7LW9 - chains A and B; structure by X-ray diffraction, 2.71 A resolution.

Chain A:
Protein: Exonuclease V
Organism: Homo sapiens
Notes: EC 3.1.-.-; engineered mutation(s): G145V
Reference sequence: Q9H790 (EXO5_HUMAN); residue numbers follow UniProt; this construct covers 31-373
Sequence (346 residues; numbered 28 to 373; the number before each row is that of its first residue):
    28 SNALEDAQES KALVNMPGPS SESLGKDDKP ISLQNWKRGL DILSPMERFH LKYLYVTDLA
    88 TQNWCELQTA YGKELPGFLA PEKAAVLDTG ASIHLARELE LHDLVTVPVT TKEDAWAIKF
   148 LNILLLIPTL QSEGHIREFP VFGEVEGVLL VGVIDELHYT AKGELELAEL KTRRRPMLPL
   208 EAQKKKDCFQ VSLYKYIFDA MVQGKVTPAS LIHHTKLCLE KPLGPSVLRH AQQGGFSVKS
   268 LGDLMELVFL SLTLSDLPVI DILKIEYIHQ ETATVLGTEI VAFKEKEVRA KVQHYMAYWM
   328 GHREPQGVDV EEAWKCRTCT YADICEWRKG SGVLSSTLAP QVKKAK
Unresolved in the structure: 28-68, 107-132, 358-373
Differences from the reference sequence: expression tag (28-30); variant Val-172 (Gly in Q9H790)
Metal / ion sites: 4Fe-4S cluster Fe near Cys-92 (its only coordinating residue here); Na+: Glu-165, Asp-182; samarium (III) ion: Asp-182, Glu-196, Leu-197 (together with acetate ion) (shared with DG10(B) of chain B)
Small-molecule neighbours: 4Fe-4S cluster (SF4): Cys-92, Leu-94, Gln-95, Tyr-98, Gly-334, Val-335, Lys-342, Cys-343, Cys-346, Tyr-348, Ala-349, Cys-352, Trp-354, Arg-355
Swiss-Prot annotation at these positions:
  - binding site ([4Fe-4S] cluster): Cys-92, Cys-343, Cys-346, Cys-352
  - binding site (Mg(2+)): Asp-182, Glu-196
  - natural variant: Asp-115 (D115N: Does not affect exonuclease activity), Val-172 (G172V: Does not affect exonuclease activity; this construct carries the variant)
  - mutagenesis: Glu-196 (E196A: Nearly abolishes exonuclease activity), Cys-343 (C343A: Abolishes iron-sulfur-binding and affects exonuclease activity; when associated with A-346), Cys-346 (C346A: Abolishes iron-sulfur-binding and affects exonuclease activity; when associated with A-343)
What the authors report for this chain:
  - conformationally variable residues (side-chain flip): Gln-210
  - contacts within the chain: Arg-200/Gln-210
  - samarium (III) ion coordination: Asp-182, Glu-196, Leu-197
  - Na+ coordination: Glu-165, Asp-182
  - catalytic residues: Asp-182, Glu-196, Lys-198, Tyr-221
  - binding site for the 12-nt DNA strand (chain B): Thr-84, Lys-198, Gln-217, Tyr-221
  - mutagenesis - E93L: decreased stability
  - mutagenesis - H121A, R124A, D182A, Y221F: abolished catalytic activity
  - mutagenesis - T88E (10-fold), H121A (2- and 3-fold), R124A (3-fold), Q210A (4-fold), Y221F (6-fold): decreased binding to DNA
  - mutagenesis - T88E, Q210A: decreased catalytic activity
  - mutagenesis - E165A: unchanged catalytic activity
  - mutagenesis - D182A: unchanged binding to DNA
  - post-translational modification sites: Thr-88
  - mutagenesis - T88A: abolished binding to BLM
  - mutagenesis - T88A: decreased localization
  - mutagenesis - T88E (5-fold): increased binding to BLMcat
  - mutagenesis - D182A: decreased growth
  - disease-associated variants - L151P: decreased catalytic activity (citing earlier work)

Chain B:
Molecule: 12-nt DNA strand
Sequence (12 nucleotides; row label = number of the first residue in the row):
     1 ATTGCTGAAG GG
Unresolved in the structure: 1-5
Metal / ion sites: samarium (III) ion: DG10 (together with acetate ion) (shared with Asp-182(A), Glu-196(A), Leu-197(A) of chain A)

Chain A / chain B interface:
Residue-residue contacts (34):
  His-77(A) / DT6(B)  base contact
  Leu-78(A) / DT6(B)  base contact
  Lys-79(A) / DT6(B)  hydrogen bond to the base
  Tyr-80(A) / DT6(B)  base contact
  Tyr-80(A) / DA8(B)  phosphate contact
  Tyr-82(A) / DT6(B)  hydrogen bond to the base
  Tyr-82(A) / DG7(B)  sugar contact
  Tyr-82(A) / DA8(B)  phosphate contact
  Tyr-82(A) / DA9(B)  phosphate contact
  Val-83(A) / DA9(B)  hydrogen bond to the phosphate
  Thr-84(A) / DA9(B)  hydrogen bond to the phosphate
  Thr-88(A) / DG11(B)  base contact
  Thr-88(A) / DG12(B)  base contact
  Trp-91(A) / DG12(B)  stacking on the base
  Gln-95(A) / DG12(B)  hydrogen bond to the base
  Lys-139(A) / DT6(B)  phosphate contact
  Lys-146(A) / DA8(B)  salt bridge to the phosphate
  Val-178(A) / DA8(B)  phosphate contact
  Val-178(A) / DA9(B)  phosphate contact
  Gly-179(A) / DA8(B)  phosphate contact
  Gly-179(A) / DA9(B)  phosphate contact
  Val-180(A) / DA8(B)  hydrogen bond to the phosphate
  Val-180(A) / DA9(B)  hydrogen bond to the phosphate
  Glu-196(A) / DG10(B)  phosphate contact
  Leu-197(A) / DG10(B)  phosphate contact
  Lys-198(A) / DG10(B)  salt bridge to the phosphate
  Thr-199(A) / DG11(B)  sugar contact
  Arg-200(A) / DG12(B)  salt bridge to the phosphate
  Arg-201(A) / DG12(B)  hydrogen bond to the phosphate
  Gln-210(A) / DG11(B)  sugar contact
  Gln-210(A) / DG12(B)  hydrogen bond to the phosphate
  Lys-213(A) / DG12(B)  base contact
  Gln-217(A) / DG10(B)  hydrogen bond to the phosphate
  Tyr-221(A) / DA9(B)  hydrogen bond to the phosphate
Other interface residues (no listed pair), chain A (28 interface residues in all): Leu-106, Thr-137, Asp-182

Summary:
The interface between chain A and chain B involves 28 residues on one side and 7 on the other; the contacts
include 11 hydrogen bonds, 3 salt bridges and 1 aromatic stacking contact. Polar pairs include
Lys-79(A)/DT6(B), Tyr-82(A)/DT6(B) and Gln-95(A)/DG12(B). The paper reports catalytic residues Asp-182(A),
Glu-196(A) and Lys-198(A) among others; T88E, H121A and R124A of chain A, among others, reduce binding to DNA;
10 substitutions were tested in all.
Chain A is Exonuclease V (Homo sapiens) and chain B is a 12-nt DNA strand; the structure, Human Exonuclease 5
crystal structure in complex with ssDNA, Sm, and Na, was determined by X-ray diffraction together with 7LW7,
7LW8 and 7LWA from the same study.
